6MBC - chains A and B; structure by X-ray diffraction, 1.75 A resolution.

# Chain A
Name: Bcl-2-related protein A1
Source organism: Homo sapiens
Reference sequence: Q16548 (B2LA1_HUMAN); residues 1-151 here = UniProt positions 1-151
Amino-acid sequence (152 residues; numbered 0 to 151; the number before each row is that of its first residue; numbering starts at 0):
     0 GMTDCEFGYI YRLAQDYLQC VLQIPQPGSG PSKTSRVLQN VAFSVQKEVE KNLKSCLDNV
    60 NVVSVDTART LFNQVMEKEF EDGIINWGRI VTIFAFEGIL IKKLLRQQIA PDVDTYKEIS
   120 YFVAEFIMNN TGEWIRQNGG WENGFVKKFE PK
Differences from the reference sequence: expression tag (0)
Swiss-Prot annotation at these positions:
  - motif: Lys77 to Gly97 (BH1), Glu132 to Lys147 (BH2)

# Chain B
Name: dF4
Amino-acid sequence (25 residues; each row starts with the number of its first residue; numbering starts at 0):
     0 XSLLEKLAEY LRQMADEINK KYVKX
Not modelled in the structure: 24
Modified / non-standard residues: ACE (acetyl group) at position 0; NH2 (amino group) at position 24

# How chain A and chain B interact
Pairs across the interface - 48 pairs, chain A then chain B:
  Val40(A) with Lys20(B)
  Val44(A) with Ile17(B), hydrophobic
  Glu47(A) with Tyr9(B); Met13(B)
  Val48(A) with Tyr9(B), hydrophobic; Leu10(B), hydrophobic
  Asn51(A) with Tyr9(B), hydrogen bond
  Leu52(A) with Leu6(B), hydrophobic; Tyr9(B), hydrophobic
  Cys55(A) with Leu2(B), hydrophobic; Lys5(B); Leu6(B), hydrophobic
  Leu56(A) with Leu6(B), hydrophobic
  Val59(A) with Leu2(B), hydrophobic
  Leu70(A) with Leu3(B), hydrophobic
  Gln73(A) with Leu3(B)
  Val74(A) with Leu6(B), hydrophobic; Ala7(B); Leu10(B), hydrophobic
  Met75(A) with Leu10(B), hydrophobic
  Lys77(A) with Ala7(B); Arg11(B), hydrogen bond (backbone-side chain)
  Glu78(A) with Ala7(B); Leu10(B); Arg11(B), hydrogen bond (backbone-side chain)
  Glu80(A) with Arg11(B)
  Asp81(A) with Arg11(B), salt bridge
  Asn85(A) with Asp15(B), hydrogen bond; Asn18(B)
  Trp86(A) with Asn18(B), hydrogen bond (backbone-side chain)
  Gly87(A) with Ala14(B); Ile17(B); Asn18(B), hydrogen bond (backbone-side chain)
  Arg88(A) with Arg11(B); Ala14(B); Asp15(B), salt bridge
  Val90(A) with Ile17(B), hydrophobic
  Thr91(A) with Leu10(B); Ala14(B)
  Lys146(A) with Val22(B); Lys23(B), hydrogen bond (backbone-side chain)
  Lys147(A) with Lys20(B); Tyr21(B); Val22(B); Lys23(B)
  Phe148(A) with Lys20(B)
  Glu149(A) with Lys23(B), salt bridge
  Lys151(A) with Val22(B)
Other interface residues (no listed pair), chain A (30 interface residues in all): Phe79, Phe95
Other interface residues (no listed pair), chain B (18 interface residues in all): Glu4

# Overview
The interface between chain A and chain B involves 30 residues on one side and 18 on the other; the contacts
include 7 hydrogen bonds and 3 salt bridges. Polar contacts include Asp81(A)-Arg11(B), Arg88(A)-Asp15(B) and
Glu149(A)-Lys23(B).
Chain A is Bcl-2-related protein A1 (Homo sapiens) and chain B is dF4; the structure, Human Bfl-1 in complex
with the designed peptide dF4, was determined by X-ray diffraction together with 6MBB, 6MBD and 6MBE from the
same study.
